Entry 1LO4 (X-ray diffraction, 2.40 A resolution); this record covers chains L and H.

# Chain L
Protein: If kappa light chain
From: Mus musculus
Notes: fragment: Fab fragment
Reference sequence: Q99M37 (Q99M37); residues 5-217 here correspond to UniProt positions 24-236 (UniProt number = residue number + 19)
Sequence (217 residues; numbered 1 to 217; the number before each row is that of its first residue):
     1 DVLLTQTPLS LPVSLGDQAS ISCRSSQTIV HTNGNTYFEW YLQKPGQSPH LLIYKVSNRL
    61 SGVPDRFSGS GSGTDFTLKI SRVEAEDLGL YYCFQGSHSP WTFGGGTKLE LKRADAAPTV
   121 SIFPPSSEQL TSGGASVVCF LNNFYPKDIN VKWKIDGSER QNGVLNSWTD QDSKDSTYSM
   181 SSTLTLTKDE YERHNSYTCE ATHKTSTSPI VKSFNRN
Disulfide bonds: C23-C93, C139-C199

# Chain H
Protein: Ig gamma 2a heavy chain
From: Mus musculus
Sequence (220 residues; each row starts with the number of its first residue):
     1 ELKLVETGGD LVKPGGSLTL SCEASGFTLR TYGMSWVRQT PQMRLEWVAS ISYGGLLYFS
    61 DSVKGRFTIS RDIVRNILTL QMSRLRSEDT AIYYCARGTS FVRYFDVWGA GTTVTVSSAK
   121 TTAPSVYPLA PVCGDTTGSS VTLGCLVKGY FPEPVTLTWN SGSLSSGVHT FPAVLQSDLY
   181 TLSSSVTVTS STWPSQSITC NVAHPASSTQ VDKKIVPRAA
Disulfide bonds: C22-C95, C145-C200

# How chain L and chain H interact
Pairs across the interface (83; chain L residue first):
  N33(L) - F101(H)
  Y37(L) - F101(H)  hydrogen bond (side chain-backbone)
  Y37(L) - V102(H)
  Y37(L) - Y104(H)  hydrophobic
  E39(L) - R103(H)
  E39(L) - Y104(H)  hydrogen bond (side chain-backbone)
  E39(L) - F105(H)
  Y41(L) - F105(H)  hydrogen bond (side chain-backbone)
  Y41(L) - W108(H)
  Q43(L) - Q39(H)  hydrogen bond
  Q43(L) - M43(H)
  Q43(L) - Y94(H)  hydrogen bond
  S48(L) - Y94(H)
  S48(L) - G109(H)  hydrogen bond (side chain-backbone)
  S48(L) - A110(H)
  P49(L) - Y94(H)
  P49(L) - W108(H)
  L51(L) - R103(H)
  L51(L) - F105(H)
  L51(L) - D106(H)
  Y54(L) - V102(H)  hydrophobic
  Y54(L) - R103(H)
  K55(L) - V102(H)
  L60(L) - R103(H)
  L90(L) - M43(H)  hydrophobic
  Y92(L) - Q39(H)  hydrogen bond
  Y92(L) - M43(H)  hydrogen bond (side chain-backbone)
  Y92(L) - L45(H)  hydrophobic
  F94(L) - Y104(H)  hydrophobic
  F94(L) - F105(H)  hydrophobic
  G96(L) - Y104(H)  hydrogen bond (backbone-side chain)
  P100(L) - D61(H)
  W101(L) - W47(H)
  W101(L) - S50(H)
  W101(L) - Y58(H)  hydrophobic
  W101(L) - Y104(H)  hydrogen bond
  F103(L) - V37(H)  hydrophobic
  F103(L) - L45(H)
  F103(L) - W47(H)
  F103(L) - F105(H)  hydrophobic
  V120(L) - D135(H)
  S121(L) - D135(H)
  S121(L) - T142(H)
  I122(L) - V132(H)
  I122(L) - D135(H)  hydrogen bond (backbone-side chain)
  F123(L) - L129(H)
  F123(L) - A130(H)
  F123(L) - T142(H)
  P124(L) - V132(H)
  P124(L) - R218(H)  hydrogen bond (backbone-side chain)
  P125(L) - R218(H)  hydrogen bond (backbone-side chain)
  S126(L) - Y127(H)
  S126(L) - P128(H)
  E128(L) - V126(H)
  E128(L) - Y127(H)
  E128(L) - K213(H)  salt bridge
  Q129(L) - Y127(H)
  S136(L) - L146(H)
  S136(L) - K148(H)
  V138(L) - L129(H)  hydrophobic
  F140(L) - F171(H)  hydrophobic
  F140(L) - S183(H)
  F140(L) - S184(H)
  F140(L) - S185(H)
  N142(L) - H169(H)
  N142(L) - F171(H)
  N142(L) - S185(H)  hydrogen bond
  N143(L) - H169(H)
  L165(L) - V174(H)  hydrophobic
  L165(L) - T181(H)
  N166(L) - V174(H)
  S167(L) - F171(H)
  S167(L) - P172(H)  hydrogen bond (side chain-backbone)
  S167(L) - V174(H)
  W168(L) - P172(H)
  T169(L) - T170(H)
  T169(L) - F171(H)
  S179(L) - H169(H)  hydrogen bond
  S179(L) - F171(H)
  M180(L) - F171(H)
  S181(L) - F171(H)
  S181(L) - S183(H)  hydrogen bond
  K212(L) - D135(H)  salt bridge
Other interface residues (no listed pair), chain L (50 interface residues in all): D1, N35, Q47, H50, S132, K174, T183, T185, F214
Other interface residues (no listed pair), chain H (44 interface residues in all): E46, P131, L143, G144, S166

# In short
The interface between chain L and chain H involves 50 residues on one side and 44 on the other, with 17
hydrogen bonds and 2 salt bridges. Polar pairs include E128(L)-K213(H), K212(L)-D135(H) and Y37(L)-F101(H).
Chain L is If kappa light chain and chain H is Ig gamma 2a heavy chain, both from Mus musculus; the structure,
Retro-Diels-Alderase Catalytic antibody 9D9, was determined by X-ray diffraction, deposited together with
1LO3, 1LO0 and 1LO2.
